Entry 5U5Q (X-ray diffraction, 3.80 A resolution); this record covers chains D and G of the 12 polymer chains in the assembly.

# Chain D
Name: DNA-directed RNA polymerase II subunit RPB4
Organism: Saccharomyces cerevisiae (strain ATCC 204508 / S288c)
UniProt: P20433 (RPB4_YEAST); numbering as in UniProt (aligned over 1-221)
Amino-acid sequence (221 residues; each row starts with the number of its first residue):
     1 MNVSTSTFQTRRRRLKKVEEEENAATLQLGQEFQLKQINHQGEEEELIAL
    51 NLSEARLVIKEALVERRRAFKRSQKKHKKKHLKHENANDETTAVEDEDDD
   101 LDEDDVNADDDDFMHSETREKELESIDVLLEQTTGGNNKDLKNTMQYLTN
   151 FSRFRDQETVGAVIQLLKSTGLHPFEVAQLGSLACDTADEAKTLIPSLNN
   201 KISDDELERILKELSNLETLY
Unresolved in the structure: 1-2, 77-111
Curated features (UniProtKB/Swiss-Prot):
  - modified residue: Met1 (N-acetylmethionine), Thr91 (Phosphothreonine), Thr92 (Phosphothreonine)

# Chain G
Name: DNA-directed RNA polymerase II subunit RPB7
Organism: Saccharomyces cerevisiae (strain ATCC 204508 / S288c)
UniProt: P34087 (RPB7_YEAST); numbering as in UniProt (aligned over 1-171)
Amino-acid sequence (171 residues; row label = number of the first residue in the row):
     1 MFFIKDLSLNITLHPSFFGPRMKQYLKTKLLEEVEGSCTGKFGYILCVLD
    51 YDNIDIQRGRILPTDGSAEFNVKYRAVVFKPFKGEVVDGTVVSCSQHGFE
   101 VQVGPMKVFVTKHLMPQDLTFNAGSNPPSYQSSEDVITIKSRIRVKIEGC
   151 ISQVSSIHAIGSIKEDYLGAI

# Chain D / chain G interface
Residue-residue contacts (75; chain D residue first):
  Val3(D) - Leu9(G)  hydrophobic
  Val3(D) - Asn10(G)
  Val3(D) - Glu33(G)
  Ser4(D) - Leu9(G)
  Thr5(D) - Leu7(G)
  Thr5(D) - Ser8(G)
  Thr5(D) - Phe42(G)
  Ser6(D) - Leu7(G)
  Ser6(D) - Ser8(G)  hydrogen bond (backbone-backbone)
  Thr7(D) - Asp6(G)
  Thr7(D) - Phe42(G)
  Phe8(D) - Asp6(G)
  Phe8(D) - Lys73(G)
  Asn23(D) - Phe82(G)
  Asn23(D) - Lys83(G)
  Ala24(D) - Lys83(G)
  Ala25(D) - Lys83(G)  hydrogen bond (backbone-backbone)
  Ala25(D) - Gly84(G)
  Glu32(D) - Lys5(G)  hydrogen bond (backbone-side chain)
  Glu32(D) - Phe42(G)
  Phe33(D) - Phe3(G)  hydrophobic
  Phe33(D) - Lys41(G)
  Phe33(D) - Lys80(G)
  Gln37(D) - Lys5(G)  hydrogen bond
  Gln37(D) - Asp6(G)  hydrogen bond
  Asn39(D) - Asp6(G)  hydrogen bond
  Asn39(D) - Arg75(G)
  His40(D) - Asp6(G)  salt bridge
  His40(D) - Lys73(G)
  His40(D) - Arg75(G)
  Glu45(D) - Arg75(G)  salt bridge
  Ile48(D) - Phe3(G)
  Ile48(D) - Ile4(G)  hydrophobic
  Ala49(D) - Phe2(G)
  Leu50(D) - Met1(G)  hydrogen bond (backbone-backbone)
  Leu50(D) - Phe2(G)  hydrogen bond (backbone-backbone)
  Leu50(D) - Phe3(G)
  Leu50(D) - Ile4(G)  hydrophobic
  Ile59(D) - Cys47(G)  hydrophobic
  Ala62(D) - Cys47(G)  hydrophobic
  Arg66(D) - Leu31(G)
  Arg66(D) - Glu35(G)  salt bridge
  Arg66(D) - Val48(G)  hydrogen bond (side chain-backbone)
  Arg72(D) - Asp52(G)  salt bridge
  Thr134(D) - Glu35(G)
  Asn138(D) - Glu35(G)
  Asn138(D) - Gly36(G)
  Asn138(D) - Leu46(G)  hydrogen bond (side chain-backbone)
  Asp140(D) - Gly36(G)
  Asp140(D) - Pro105(G)
  Leu141(D) - Leu46(G)
  Asn143(D) - Gly104(G)
  Thr144(D) - Phe2(G)
  Thr144(D) - Leu46(G)
  Thr144(D) - Pro105(G)
  Tyr147(D) - Asp88(G)  hydrogen bond (side chain-backbone)
  Tyr147(D) - Val103(G)
  Tyr147(D) - Gly104(G)
  Asn150(D) - Arg142(G)
  Phe151(D) - Asp88(G)
  Phe151(D) - Gly89(G)
  Phe151(D) - Thr90(G)
  Phe151(D) - Arg142(G)
  Phe175(D) - Met1(G)  hydrophobic
  Ala178(D) - Met1(G)
  Gln179(D) - Val86(G)
  Leu183(D) - Val86(G)
  Ala184(D) - Arg144(G)  hydrogen bond (backbone-side chain)
  Asp189(D) - Tyr167(G)  hydrogen bond
  Glu190(D) - Arg144(G)  salt bridge
  Glu190(D) - Tyr167(G)
  Thr193(D) - Tyr167(G)
  Leu194(D) - Val86(G)
  Leu194(D) - Arg144(G)
  Leu194(D) - Tyr167(G)
Other interface residues (no listed pair), chain D (53 interface residues in all): Leu29, Gly30, Gln41, Leu47, Asn51, Leu52, Val58, Leu63, Glu65, Ala69, Ser73, Ser182, Pro196
Other interface residues (no listed pair), chain G (47 interface residues in all): Arg21, Gln24, Tyr44, Leu49, Asp50, Tyr51, Tyr74, Val77, Glu85, Val87, Asp166

# In short
53 residues of chain D and 47 residues of chain G are in contact, with 13 hydrogen bonds and 5 salt bridges.
Among the polar pairs are His40(D)-Asp6(G), Glu45(D)-Arg75(G) and Arg66(D)-Glu35(G).
Here chain D is DNA-directed RNA polymerase II subunit RPB4 and chain G is DNA-directed RNA polymerase II
subunit RPB7, both from Saccharomyces cerevisiae (strain ATCC 204508 / S288c). Entry 5U5Q (12 Subunit RNA
Polymerase II at Room Temperature collected using SFX) was determined by X-ray diffraction, deposited together
with 5MND and 5TRX.
